Entry 3X28 (X-ray diffraction, 1.65 A resolution); this record covers chains A and B.

# Chain A
Molecule: Nitrile hydratase subunit alpha
Organism: Rhodococcus erythropolis
Notes: EC 4.2.1.84
Reference sequence: P13448 (NHAA_RHOER); residues 0-206 here correspond to UniProt positions 1-207 (UniProt number = residue number + 1)
Chain sequence (207 residues; each row starts with the number of its first residue; numbering starts at 0):
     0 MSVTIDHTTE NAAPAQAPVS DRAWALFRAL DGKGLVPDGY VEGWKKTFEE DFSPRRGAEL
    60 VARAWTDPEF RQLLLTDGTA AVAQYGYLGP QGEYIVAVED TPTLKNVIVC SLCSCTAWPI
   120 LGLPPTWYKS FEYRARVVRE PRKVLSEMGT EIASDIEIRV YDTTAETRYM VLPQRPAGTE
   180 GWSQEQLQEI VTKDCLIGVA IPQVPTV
Not modelled in the structure: 0-8, 206
Modified positions: C112 (3-sulfinoalanine; CSD); C114 (s-hydroxycysteine; CSO)
Metal / ion sites: Fe ion: C109, C112, S113, C114

# Chain B
Molecule: Nitrile hydratase subunit beta
Organism: Rhodococcus erythropolis
Notes: EC 4.2.1.84
Reference sequence: P13449 (NHAB_RHOER); residues 1-212 here = UniProt positions 1-212
Chain sequence (212 residues; row label = number of the first residue in the row):
     1 MDGVHDLAGV QGFGKVPHTV NADIGPTFHA EWEHLPYSLM FAGVAELGAF SVDEVKYVVE
    61 RMEPRHYMMT PYYERYVIGV ATLMVEKGIL TQDELESLAG GPFPLSRPSE SEGRPAPVET
   121 TTFEVGQRVR VRDEYVPGHI RMPAYCRGRV GTISHRTTEK WPFPDAIGHG RNDAGEEPTY
   181 HVKFAAEELF GSDTDGGSVV VDLFEGYLEP AA
Differences from the reference sequence: engineered mutation K56 (Arg in P13449)

# Interface between chain A and chain B
Pairs across the interface (165):
  N10(A) - R65(B)  hydrogen bond
  A12(A) - M69(B)  hydrophobic
  A14(A) - P102(B)
  A14(A) - P104(B)
  Q15(A) - H66(B)  hydrogen bond
  Q15(A) - E74(B)
  Q15(A) - I78(B)
  Q15(A) - P102(B)
  Q15(A) - P104(B)
  A16(A) - A99(B)
  A16(A) - G101(B)
  A16(A) - P102(B)  hydrogen bond (backbone-backbone)
  V18(A) - W32(B)  hydrophobic
  V18(A) - E74(B)
  S19(A) - W32(B)
  D20(A) - A99(B)
  R21(A) - E74(B)  salt bridge
  R21(A) - I78(B)
  R21(A) - P102(B)
  R21(A) - F103(B)
  A22(A) - W32(B)  hydrophobic
  A22(A) - L35(B)
  A22(A) - V77(B)  hydrophobic
  W23(A) - E31(B)
  W23(A) - W32(B)
  W23(A) - L35(B)  hydrophobic
  A24(A) - L95(B)
  A24(A) - L98(B)  hydrophobic
  A24(A) - A99(B)
  L25(A) - L39(B)  hydrophobic
  L25(A) - V77(B)
  L25(A) - A81(B)  hydrophobic
  L25(A) - L90(B)  hydrophobic
  L25(A) - L95(B)  hydrophobic
  F26(A) - L39(B)
  R27(A) - L98(B)  hydrogen bond (side chain-backbone)
  A28(A) - L90(B)  hydrophobic
  A28(A) - L98(B)  hydrophobic
  L29(A) - M84(B)  hydrophobic
  L29(A) - I89(B)  hydrophobic
  L29(A) - L90(B)  hydrophobic
  K32(A) - I89(B)
  K32(A) - L90(B)
  K32(A) - E94(B)  salt bridge
  L34(A) - L47(B)
  L34(A) - I89(B)  hydrophobic
  P36(A) - E46(B)
  Y39(A) - S38(B)
  Y39(A) - F41(B)  hydrogen bond (side chain-backbone)
  Y39(A) - A42(B)  hydrogen bond (side chain-backbone)
  Y39(A) - E46(B)
  V40(A) - H34(B)
  V40(A) - L35(B)  hydrophobic
  V40(A) - S38(B)
  V40(A) - L39(B)  hydrophobic
  W43(A) - S38(B)
  W43(A) - F41(B)  hydrophobic
  K44(A) - H34(B)
  F47(A) - F28(B)  hydrophobic
  F47(A) - Y37(B)  hydrophobic
  F47(A) - S38(B)
  E48(A) - F28(B)
  Y93(A) - H155(B)  hydrogen bond
  Y93(A) - T157(B)
  Y93(A) - T158(B)  hydrogen bond (side chain-backbone)
  V95(A) - H181(B)
  S110(A) - H5(B)
  S110(A) - A8(B)
  L111(A) - H5(B)
  L111(A) - D6(B)
  L111(A) - R141(B)
  C112(A) - K56(B)
  C112(A) - Y76(B)
  C112(A) - R141(B)
  S113(A) - Y72(B)  hydrogen bond
  C114(A) - K56(B)
  C114(A) - R141(B)
  W117(A) - Y37(B)  hydrophobic
  W117(A) - F41(B)  hydrophobic
  L122(A) - T27(B)
  L122(A) - F28(B)  hydrophobic
  L122(A) - Y37(B)  hydrophobic
  L122(A) - Y73(B)
  P124(A) - I24(B)  hydrophobic
  W126(A) - V16(B)  hydrophobic
  W126(A) - P17(B)
  W126(A) - H18(B)  hydrogen bond
  K128(A) - Y72(B)
  K128(A) - Y73(B)
  S129(A) - P17(B)
  F130(A) - L7(B)  hydrophobic
  F130(A) - F13(B)  hydrophobic
  F130(A) - Y67(B)
  F130(A) - M68(B)
  F130(A) - R75(B)
  E131(A) - F13(B)
  E131(A) - G14(B)
  E131(A) - K15(B)
  E131(A) - V16(B)
  Y132(A) - V16(B)
  R133(A) - H5(B)  hydrogen bond (side chain-backbone)
  R133(A) - L7(B)
  R133(A) - A8(B)
  R133(A) - Y67(B)  hydrogen bond
  R133(A) - R75(B)
  A134(A) - L7(B)
  A134(A) - A8(B)
  A134(A) - G9(B)  hydrogen bond (backbone-backbone)
  A134(A) - V10(B)
  A134(A) - F13(B)  hydrophobic
  R135(A) - F13(B)
  R135(A) - G14(B)  hydrogen bond (side chain-backbone)
  R135(A) - K15(B)
  V137(A) - F190(B)
  V137(A) - V199(B)
  R138(A) - G9(B)  hydrogen bond (side chain-backbone)
  R138(A) - Q11(B)
  R138(A) - F190(B)
  R138(A) - D193(B)  salt bridge
  R138(A) - T194(B)  hydrogen bond (backbone-side chain)
  R138(A) - D195(B)  hydrogen bond (backbone-backbone)
  E139(A) - D195(B)
  P140(A) - D195(B)
  P140(A) - G196(B)
  R141(A) - D195(B)  hydrogen bond (backbone-side chain)
  K142(A) - D195(B)  hydrogen bond (backbone-side chain)
  V143(A) - V16(B)  hydrophobic
  M147(A) - H18(B)
  M147(A) - T19(B)
  M147(A) - V20(B)  hydrogen bond (backbone-backbone)
  T149(A) - V20(B)
  E156(A) - S198(B)  hydrogen bond
  I157(A) - G197(B)  hydrogen bond (backbone-backbone)
  I157(A) - S198(B)  hydrogen bond (backbone-backbone)
  R158(A) - K183(B)
  R158(A) - S198(B)  hydrogen bond
  R158(A) - V200(B)
  V159(A) - S198(B)  hydrogen bond (backbone-backbone)
  V159(A) - V199(B)
  V159(A) - V200(B)  hydrogen bond (backbone-backbone)
  Y160(A) - V200(B)
  D161(A) - Y145(B)  hydrogen bond
  D161(A) - V200(B)  hydrogen bond (backbone-backbone)
  D161(A) - D202(B)
  T162(A) - R141(B)
  T163(A) - R141(B)  hydrogen bond (backbone-side chain)
  T163(A) - P143(B)
  T163(A) - V201(B)
  T163(A) - D202(B)  hydrogen bond (side chain-backbone)
  A164(A) - T179(B)
  A164(A) - D202(B)
  A164(A) - F204(B)  hydrophobic
  E165(A) - W161(B)
  E165(A) - D202(B)
  T166(A) - H181(B)  hydrogen bond
  T166(A) - D202(B)  hydrogen bond
  R167(A) - K56(B)
  Y168(A) - H181(B)  hydrogen bond
  T191(A) - N21(B)  hydrogen bond
  K192(A) - I24(B)
  D193(A) - H18(B)  salt bridge
  D193(A) - V20(B)
  D193(A) - N21(B)  hydrogen bond (side chain-backbone)
  V198(A) - V20(B)
  A199(A) - V20(B)  hydrophobic
Also at the interface, not in a pair above, chain A (78 interface residues in all): P13, V35, P89, C109, E146, G148
Also at the interface, not in a pair above, chain B (83 interface residues in all): M40, V80, M142, R156, E159, L203

# In short
78 residues of chain A face 83 of chain B across their interface; the contacts include 35 hydrogen bonds and 4
salt bridges. Polar contacts include R21(A)-E74(B), K32(A)-E94(B) and R138(A)-D193(B). C109(A), C112(A),
S113(A) and C114(A) form the Fe ion site.
Here chain A is Nitrile hydratase subunit alpha and chain B is Nitrile hydratase subunit beta, both from
Rhodococcus erythropolis. Entry 3X28 (Crystal structure of Nitrile Hydratase mutant bR56K) was determined by
X-ray diffraction.
